PDB entry 6D5G | X-ray diffraction, 1.92 A resolution | chains A and B of the 3 polymer chains in the assembly

== Chain A ==
Name: GTPase HRas
From: Homo sapiens
Notes: engineered mutation(s): Y64A
UniProt: P01112 (RASH_HUMAN); residues 1-166 here = UniProt positions 1-166
Sequence (167 residues; numbered 0 to 166; the number before each row is that of its first residue; numbering starts at 0):
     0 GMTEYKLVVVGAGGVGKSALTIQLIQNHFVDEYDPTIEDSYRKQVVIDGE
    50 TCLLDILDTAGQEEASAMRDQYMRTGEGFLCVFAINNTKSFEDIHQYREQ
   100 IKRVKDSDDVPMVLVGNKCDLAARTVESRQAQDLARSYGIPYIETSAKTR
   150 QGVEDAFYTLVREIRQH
Disordered / not traced: 0
Modified residues: Cys51 (S-hydroxycysteine; CSO)
Differences from the reference sequence: expression tag (0); conflict Ala64 (Tyr in P01112)
Metal / ion sites: Mg2+: Ser17, Thr35 (together with GMP-PNP)
Small-molecule neighbours: GMP-PNP (GNP; phosphoaminophosphonic acid-guanylate ester): Ala11, Gly12, Gly13, Val14, Gly15, Lys16, Ser17, Ala18, Phe28, Val29, Asp30, Glu31, Tyr32, Asp33, Pro34, Thr35, Thr58, Ala59, Gly60, Gln61, Asn116, Lys117, Asp119, Leu120, Ser145, Ala146, Lys147
Curated features (UniProtKB/Swiss-Prot):
  - region: His166 (Hypervariable region)
  - motif: Tyr32 to Tyr40 (Effector region)
  - binding site (GTP): Gly13 to Ala18, Val29 to Thr35, Ala59, Gly60, Asn116 to Asp119, Ser145 to Lys147
  - modified residue: Met1 (N-acetylmethionine), Thr2 (N-acetylthreonine), Cys118 (S-nitrosocysteine)
  - glycosylation: Thr35 (Microbial infection: O-linked (Glc) threonine)
  - natural variant: Gly12 (G12A: In CSTLO; G12C: In CSTLO; G12D: In CSTLO; G12E: In CSTLO; G12S: In CSTLO and CMEMS; G12V: In CSTLO, bladder carcinoma and CMEMS), Gly13 (G13C: In CSTLO; G13D: In CSTLO; G13R: In SFM), Gln22 (Q22K: In CMEMS), Glu37 (E37EE: In CSTLO), Thr58 (T58I: In CSTLO), Gln61 (Q61K: In NMTC2; Q61L: In melanoma), Glu63 (E63K: In CMEMS), Ser89 (S89C: Found in a patient with severe fetal hydrops and pleural effusion; uncertain significance), Lys117 (K117R: In CSTLO), Ala146 (A146T: In CSTLO; A146V: In CSTLO)
  - mutagenesis: Ser17 (S17N: Dominant negative. Prevents PLCE1 EGF-induced recruitment to plasma membrane. No effect on subcellular location of isoform 2), Asn26 (N26G: Loss of interaction with PLCE1; when associated with V-12), Val29 (V29A: No effect on interaction with PLCE1; when associated with V-12), Tyr32 (Y32F: Loss of interaction and recruitment to plasma membrane of PLCE1; when associated with V-12), Pro34 (P34G: No effect on interaction with PLCE1; when associated with V-12), Thr35 (T35S: Loss of interaction with PLCE1; when associated with V-12), Glu37 (E37G: No effect on interaction with PLCE1; when associated with V-12), Asp38 (D38N: No effect on interaction with PLCE1; when associated with V-12), Ser39 (S39C: No effect on interaction with PLCE1; when associated with V-12), Ala59 (A59T: Loss of GTPase activity and creation of an autophosphorylation site), Gln61 (Q61I: Moderately increased transformation of cultured cell lines; Q61R: Promotes interaction with SHOC2 and PP1C; Q61V: Strongly increased transformation of cultured cell lines), Ala83 (A83T: GTP-binding activity reduced by factor of 30), 4 further mutagenesis entries in UniProt

== Chain B ==
Name: Son of sevenless homolog 1
From: Homo sapiens
UniProt: Q07889 (SOS1_HUMAN); residue numbers follow UniProt; this construct covers 566-1046
Sequence (482 residues; numbered 565 to 1046; the number before each row is that of its first residue):
   565 GQMRLPSADVYRFAEPDSEENIIFEENMQPKAGIPIIKAGTVIKLIERLT
   615 YHMYADPNFVRTFLTTYRSFCKPQELLSLIIERFEIPEPEPTEADRIAIE
   665 NGDQPLSAELKRFRKEYIQPVQLRVLNVCRHWVEHHFYDFERDAYLLQRM
   715 EEFIGTVRGKAMKKWVESITKIIQRKKIARDNGPGHNITFQSSPPTVEWH
   765 ISRPGHIETFDLLTLHPIEIARQLTLLESDLYRAVQPSELVGSVWTKEDK
   815 EINSPNLLKMIRHTTNLTLWFEKCIVETENLEERVAVVSRIIEILQVFQE
   865 LNNFNGVLEVVSAMNSSPVYRLDHTFEQIPSRQKKILEEAHELSEDHYKK
   915 YLAKLRSINPPCVPFFGIYLTNILKTEEGNPEVLKRHGKELINFSKRRKV
   965 AEITGEIQQYQNQPYCLRVESDIKRFFENLNPMGNSMEKEFTDYLFNKSL
  1015 EIEPRNPKPLPRFPKKYSYPLKSPGVRPSNPR
Disordered / not traced: 591-596, 744-750
Differences from the reference sequence: expression tag (565)
Small-molecule neighbours: FVD (6-chloro-1-[(4-fluoro-3,5-dimethylphenyl)methyl]-2-(piperazin-1-yl)-4-(1,2,3,6-tetrahydropyridin-4-yl)-1H-benzimidazole): Val852, Ile856, Val875, Met878, Asn879, Val883, Tyr884, Leu886, Asp887, Thr889, Phe890, Ile893, Lys898, Leu901, Glu902, His905, Glu909
What the authors report for this chain:
  - conformationally variable residues (side-chain flip): Glu902
  - binding site for FVD: Glu902

== How chain A and chain B interact ==
Pairs across the interface (64; chain A residue first):
  Met1(A) - Arg920(B)
  Gln22(A) - Thr753(B)
  Ile24(A) - Asn976(B)
  Gln25(A) - Ile752(B)
  Gln25(A) - Asn976(B)
  Asn26(A) - Asn751(B)
  Asn26(A) - Ile752(B)
  Asn26(A) - Thr753(B)  hydrogen bond (backbone-backbone)
  Asn26(A) - Phe754(B)
  Asn26(A) - Pro978(B)
  His27(A) - Asn751(B)
  Glu31(A) - Arg739(B)
  Asp33(A) - Arg694(B)  hydrogen bond (backbone-side chain)
  Asp33(A) - Ser732(B)
  Asp33(A) - Ile736(B)
  Asp33(A) - Arg739(B)  salt bridge
  Pro34(A) - Arg694(B)
  Pro34(A) - Lys728(B)
  Pro34(A) - Trp729(B)  hydrogen bond (backbone-side chain)
  Pro34(A) - Ser732(B)
  Thr35(A) - Trp729(B)  hydrogen bond (backbone-side chain)
  Ile36(A) - Leu687(B)
  Ile36(A) - Leu690(B)
  Ile36(A) - Asn691(B)
  Ile36(A) - Trp729(B)
  Glu37(A) - Ala619(B)
  Glu37(A) - Pro621(B)
  Glu37(A) - Asn691(B)  hydrogen bond (backbone-side chain)
  Glu37(A) - His695(B)
  Asp38(A) - Arg694(B)  salt bridge
  Asp38(A) - His695(B)  salt bridge
  Ser39(A) - Pro621(B)
  Ser39(A) - Asn622(B)  hydrogen bond
  Arg41(A) - Gln973(B)
  Lys42(A) - Gln973(B)
  Gln43(A) - Leu919(B)  hydrogen bond (side chain-backbone)
  Gln43(A) - Arg920(B)
  Gln43(A) - Ser921(B)
  Gln43(A) - Ile922(B)  hydrogen bond (side chain-backbone)
  Gln43(A) - Pro924(B)
  Gln43(A) - Gln973(B)  hydrogen bond (backbone-side chain)
  Gln43(A) - Tyr974(B)  hydrogen bond
  Val44(A) - Asn923(B)
  Val45(A) - Ser921(B)
  Val45(A) - Asn923(B)  hydrogen bond (backbone-side chain)
  Thr50(A) - Arg920(B)
  Thr50(A) - Ser921(B)  hydrogen bond (side chain-backbone)
  Leu56(A) - Pro621(B)  hydrophobic
  Gln61(A) - Lys728(B)  hydrogen bond
  Gln61(A) - Trp729(B)
  Glu63(A) - Ala725(B)
  Glu63(A) - Lys728(B)  salt bridge
  Glu63(A) - Trp729(B)
  Ala66(A) - Lys679(B)
  Met67(A) - Pro684(B)  hydrophobic
  Met67(A) - Leu687(B)  hydrophobic
  Met67(A) - Arg688(B)
  Gln70(A) - Met617(B)
  Gln70(A) - Tyr618(B)
  Gln70(A) - Ala619(B)  hydrogen bond (side chain-backbone)
  Gln70(A) - Arg688(B)
  Arg149(A) - Thr753(B)
  Arg149(A) - Gln755(B)  hydrogen bond
  Glu153(A) - Gln755(B)
Also at the interface, not in a pair above, chain A (32 interface residues in all): Ala64, Arg73, Lys147, Thr148
Also at the interface, not in a pair above, chain B (36 interface residues in all): Glu698, Gln977

== Overview ==
Chain A and chain B form an interface of 32 and 36 residues respectively; the contacts include 15 hydrogen
bonds and 4 salt bridges. Among the polar pairs are Asp33(A)-Arg739(B), Asp38(A)-Arg694(B) and
Asp38(A)-His695(B). Ligands of chain A: GMP-PNP. Chain B binds compound FVD. The paper reports a binding site
for FVD at Glu902(B); conformational variability at Glu902(B).
Here chain A is GTPase HRas and chain B is Son of sevenless homolog 1, both from Homo sapiens. Entry 6D5G
(Ras:SOS:Ras in complex with a small molecule activator) was determined by X-ray diffraction together with
6D55, 6D56, 6D59, 6D5E, 6D5H, 6D5J and 4 further entries from the same study.
